1GPA - chains B and C of the 4 polymer chains in the assembly; structure by X-ray diffraction, 2.90 A resolution.

Chain B (and C):
Molecule: Glycogen phosphorylase A
Organism: Oryctolagus cuniculus
Notes: EC 2.4.1.1; chain C of this document is another copy of the same molecule, construct and numbering; everything in this record applies to it too
UniProtKB: P00489 (PHS2_RABIT); numbering as in UniProt (aligned over 1-842)
Amino-acid sequence (842 residues; each row starts with the number of its first residue):
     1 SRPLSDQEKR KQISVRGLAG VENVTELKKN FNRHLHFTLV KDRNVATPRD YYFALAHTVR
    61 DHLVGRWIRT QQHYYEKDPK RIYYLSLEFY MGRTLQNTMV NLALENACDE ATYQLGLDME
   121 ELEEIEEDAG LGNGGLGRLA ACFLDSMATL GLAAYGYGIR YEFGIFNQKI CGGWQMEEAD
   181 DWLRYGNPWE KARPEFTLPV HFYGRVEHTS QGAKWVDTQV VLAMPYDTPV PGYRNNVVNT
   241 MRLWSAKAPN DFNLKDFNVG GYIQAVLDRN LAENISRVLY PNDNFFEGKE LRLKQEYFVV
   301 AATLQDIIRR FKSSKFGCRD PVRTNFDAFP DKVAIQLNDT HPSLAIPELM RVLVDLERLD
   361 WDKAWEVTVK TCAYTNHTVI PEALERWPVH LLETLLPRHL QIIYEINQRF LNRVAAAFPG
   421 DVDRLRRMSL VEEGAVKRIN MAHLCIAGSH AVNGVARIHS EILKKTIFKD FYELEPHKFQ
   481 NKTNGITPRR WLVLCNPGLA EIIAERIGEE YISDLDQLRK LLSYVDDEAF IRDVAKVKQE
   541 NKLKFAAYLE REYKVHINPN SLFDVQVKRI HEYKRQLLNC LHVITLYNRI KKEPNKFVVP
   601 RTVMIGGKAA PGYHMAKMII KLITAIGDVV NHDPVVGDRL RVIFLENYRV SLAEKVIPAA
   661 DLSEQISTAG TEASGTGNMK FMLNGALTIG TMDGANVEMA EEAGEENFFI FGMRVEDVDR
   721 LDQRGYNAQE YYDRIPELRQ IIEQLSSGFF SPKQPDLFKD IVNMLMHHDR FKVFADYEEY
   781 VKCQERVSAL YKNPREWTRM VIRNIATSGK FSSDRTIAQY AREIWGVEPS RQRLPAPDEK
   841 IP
Disordered / not traced: 1-9, 19-21, 840-842 (chain C: 1-9, 838-842)
Construct notes: conflict Ile380 (Leu in P00489)
Modified positions: Ser14 (phosphoserine; SEP)
Covalently attached groups: pyridoxal phosphate (PLP) linked to Lys680
Ligand contacts: pyridoxal phosphate (PLP): Tyr90, Gly135, Arg138, Trp491, Val567, Lys568, Lys574, Tyr648, Arg649, Val650, Ala653, Gly675, Thr676, Gly677
UniProt features mapped onto this chain:
  - modified residue: Ser747 (Phosphoserine)
From the paper describing this entry:
  - post-translational modification sites: Ser14
  - binding site for sulfate ion: Arg569

Chain B / chain C interface:
Contacting residue pairs (25):
  Trp174(B) - Gly434(C)
  Trp174(B) - Ala435(C)
  Tyr262(B) - Ile263(C)
  Ile263(B) - Tyr262(C)
  Arg426(B) - Lys753(C)
  Arg426(B) - Pro755(C)
  Arg426(B) - Asp756(C)  salt bridge
  Glu433(B) - Gln754(C)  hydrogen bond (backbone-side chain)
  Gly434(B) - Trp174(C)
  Gly434(B) - Gln754(C)
  Ala435(B) - Trp174(C)  hydrophobic
  Gln723(B) - Gln729(C)  hydrogen bond (backbone-side chain)
  Arg724(B) - Asn727(C)  hydrogen bond
  Arg724(B) - Gln729(C)
  Gly725(B) - Asn727(C)
  Asn727(B) - Arg724(C)
  Asn727(B) - Gly725(C)
  Gln729(B) - Gln723(C)
  Lys753(B) - Arg426(C)
  Gln754(B) - Arg426(C)
  Gln754(B) - Glu433(C)  hydrogen bond (side chain-backbone)
  Gln754(B) - Gly434(C)
  Pro755(B) - Asp423(C)
  Pro755(B) - Arg426(C)
  Asp756(B) - Arg426(C)  salt bridge
Other interface residues (no listed pair), chain B (20 interface residues in all): Asp423, Asp722, His767, Arg770
Other interface residues (no listed pair), chain C (20 interface residues in all): Asp722, His767, His768

Overview:
The chain B/chain C interface involves 20 residues from each chain; the contacts include 4 hydrogen bonds and
2 salt bridges. Among the polar pairs are Arg426(B)-Asp756(C), Glu433(B)-Gln754(C) and Gln723(B)-Gln729(C).
Pyridoxal phosphate is covalently linked to Lys680(B). The paper reports a binding site for sulfate ion at
Arg569(B); a modification site at Ser14(B).
Chain B and chain C are both Glycogen phosphorylase A (Oryctolagus cuniculus); the structure, Structural
mechanism for glycogen phosphorylase control by phosphorylation and amp, was determined by X-ray diffraction,
deposited together with 7GPB and 8GPB.
